Entry 4Z2C (X-ray diffraction, 3.19 A resolution); this record covers chains C and H of the 8 polymer chains in the assembly.

Chain C:
Protein: DNA gyrase subunit B
Source organism: Streptococcus pneumoniae
Notes: EC 5.99.1.3
Reference sequence: Q59957 (Q59957_STREE); residues 404-648 here = UniProt positions 404-648
Sequence (269 residues; numbered 380 to 648; the number before each row is that of its first residue):
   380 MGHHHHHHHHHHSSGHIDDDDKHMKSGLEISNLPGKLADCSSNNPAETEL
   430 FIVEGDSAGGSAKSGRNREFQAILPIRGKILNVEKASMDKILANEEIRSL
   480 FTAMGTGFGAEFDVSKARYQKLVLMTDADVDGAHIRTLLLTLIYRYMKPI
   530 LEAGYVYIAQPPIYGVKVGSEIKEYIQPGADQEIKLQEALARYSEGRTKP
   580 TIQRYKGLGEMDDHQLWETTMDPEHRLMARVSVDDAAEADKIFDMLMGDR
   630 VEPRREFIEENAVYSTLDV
Disordered / not traced: 380-400, 542-586, 644-648
Construct notes: initiating methionine (380); expression tag (381-403)
Small-molecule neighbours: moxifloxacin (MFX; 1-cyclopropyl-6-fluoro-8-methoxy-7-[(4aS,7aS)-octahydro-6H-pyrrolo[3,4-b]pyridin-6-yl]-4-oxo-1,4-dihydroquinoline-3-carboxylic acid): Arg456, Gly457, Glu475

Chain H:
Molecule: Symmetrized E-site DNA
Sequence (19 nucleotides; each row starts with the number of its first residue):
     1 GATCATACAACGTAATACG
Disordered / not traced: 12-19

How chain C and chain H interact:
Pairs across the interface (15):
  Lys458(C) - DT6(H)  sugar contact
  Lys458(C) - DA7(H)  sugar contact
  Ile459(C) - DA7(H)  sugar contact
  Leu460(C) - DT6(H)  phosphate contact
  Leu460(C) - DA7(H)  phosphate contact
  Asn461(C) - DA7(H)  hydrogen bond to the phosphate
  Asn461(C) - DC8(H)  hydrogen bond to the phosphate
  Asn473(C) - DT6(H)  hydrogen bond to the phosphate
  His513(C) - DA7(H)  hydrogen bond to the phosphate
  His513(C) - DC8(H)  salt bridge to the phosphate
  Leu517(C) - DA7(H)  phosphate contact
  Met626(C) - DC8(H)  phosphate contact
  Val630(C) - DA9(H)  sugar contact
  Val630(C) - DA10(H)  phosphate contact
  Arg633(C) - DA9(H)  salt bridge to the phosphate
Also at the interface, not in a pair above, chain H (6 interface residues in all): DA5

In short:
Chain C and chain H form an interface of 10 and 6 residues respectively; the contacts include 4 hydrogen bonds
and 2 salt bridges. Polar pairs include Asn461(C)-DA7(H), Asn461(C)-DC8(H) and Asn473(C)-DT6(H). Bound to
chain C: moxifloxacin.
Here chain C is DNA gyrase subunit B (Streptococcus pneumoniae) and chain H is Symmetrized E-site DNA. Entry
4Z2C (Quinolone(Moxifloxacin)-DNA cleavage complex of gyrase from S. pneumoniae) was determined by X-ray
diffraction.
